6JG8 - chains A and B of the 4 polymer chains in the assembly; structure by X-ray diffraction, 2.10 A resolution.

[Chain A (and B)]
Molecule: AimR transcriptional regulator
Source organism: Bacillus phage SPbeta
Notes: chain B of this document is another copy of the same molecule, construct and numbering; everything in this record applies to it too
Reference sequence: O64094 (AIMR_BPSPB); residue numbers follow UniProt; this construct covers 1-386
Amino-acid sequence (395 residues; row label = number of the first residue in the row; numbering starts at 0):
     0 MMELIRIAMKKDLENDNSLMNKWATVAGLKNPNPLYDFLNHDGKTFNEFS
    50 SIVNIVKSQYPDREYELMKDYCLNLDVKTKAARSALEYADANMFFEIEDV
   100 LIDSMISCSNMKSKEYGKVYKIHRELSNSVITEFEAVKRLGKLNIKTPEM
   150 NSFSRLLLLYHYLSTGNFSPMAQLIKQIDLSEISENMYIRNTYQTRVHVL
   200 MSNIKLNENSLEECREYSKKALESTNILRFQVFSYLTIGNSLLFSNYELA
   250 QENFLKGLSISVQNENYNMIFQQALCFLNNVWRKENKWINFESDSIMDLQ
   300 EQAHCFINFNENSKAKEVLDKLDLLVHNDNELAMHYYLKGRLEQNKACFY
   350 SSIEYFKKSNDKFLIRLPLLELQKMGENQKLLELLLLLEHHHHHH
Disordered / not traced: 0, 387-394 (chain B: 393-394)
Sequence notes: initiating methionine (0); expression tag (387-394)
From the paper describing this entry:
  - self-association interface (contacts with another copy of this molecule); pairs are residue here / residue on that copy: Asn-166/Asn-166, Glu-132, Tyr-161, Asn-166
  - binding site for the 31-nt DNA strand: Lys-29, Asn-30, Asn-32, Lys-43, Thr-44, Asn-46, Lys-77, Thr-78, Lys-79, Arg-82, Asn-109, Lys-145
  - binding site for the 31-nt DNA strand: Lys-29, Asn-30, Asn-32, Lys-43, Thr-44, Asn-46, Lys-77, Thr-78, Lys-79, Arg-82, Asn-109, Lys-145
  - mutagenesis - K29D, N32A (6824.02 +/- 2250.58 nM), K43D, T44D (11-fold), K79D, R82D, N109D, K145D: decreased binding to the 31-nt DNA strand
  - mutagenesis - N30A, N46D, K77D, T78D, K120D: unchanged binding to the 31-nt DNA strand
  - conformationally variable residues (domain motion): Asp-15, Val-129

[Interface between chain A and chain B]
Pairs across the interface (43; chain A residue first):
  Thr-131(A) with Gln-172(B)
  Glu-132(A) with Glu-132(B); Tyr-161(B)
  Phe-133(A) with Val-136(B), hydrophobic; Ser-153(B); Arg-154(B)
  Val-136(A) with Phe-133(B), hydrophobic; Val-136(B), hydrophobic; Lys-137(B)
  Lys-137(A) with Val-136(B); Gly-140(B)
  Gly-140(A) with Lys-137(B); Lys-141(B)
  Lys-141(A) with Gly-140(B); Asn-143(B)
  Asn-143(A) with Lys-141(B)
  Ser-153(A) with Phe-133(B)
  Arg-154(A) with Phe-133(B); Lys-137(B)
  Leu-157(A) with Phe-133(B), hydrophobic
  Tyr-161(A) with Glu-132(B), hydrogen bond
  Asn-166(A) with Asn-166(B)
  Gln-172(A) with Thr-131(B)
  Tyr-349(A) with Asn-377(B), hydrogen bond; Lys-379(B); Leu-380(B), hydrophobic
  Ile-352(A) with Leu-383(B), hydrophobic
  Glu-353(A) with His-389(B); His-391(B), salt bridge
  Tyr-354(A) with His-391(B)
  Lys-356(A) with Leu-386(B)
  Lys-357(A) with His-389(B)
  Glu-376(A) with Asn-377(B), hydrogen bond; Leu-380(B)
  Asn-377(A) with Tyr-349(B), hydrogen bond; Glu-376(B), hydrogen bond
  Lys-379(A) with Tyr-349(B)
  Leu-380(A) with Tyr-349(B), hydrophobic; Glu-376(B); Leu-381(B), hydrophobic
  Leu-383(A) with Leu-384(B), hydrophobic
  Leu-384(A) with Leu-383(B); Leu-384(B), hydrophobic
Also at the interface, not in a pair above, chain A (30 interface residues in all): Leu-139, Leu-173, Gln-176, Leu-386
Also at the interface, not in a pair above, chain B (31 interface residues in all): Leu-139, Leu-157, Leu-173, Gln-176, Ile-352, Lys-356, His-390

[Overview]
30 residues of chain A and 31 residues of chain B are in contact; the contacts include 5 hydrogen bonds and 1
salt bridge. Polar contacts include Glu-353(A)/His-391(B), Tyr-161(A)/Glu-132(B) and Tyr-349(A)/Asn-377(B).
From the paper: a binding site for the 31-nt DNA strand at Lys-29(A), Asn-30(A) and Asn-32(A) among others;
K29D, N32A and K43D of chain A, among others, reduce binding to the 31-nt DNA strand; 13 substitutions were
tested in all.
Both chains are AimR transcriptional regulator (Bacillus phage SPbeta). Entry 6JG8 (Crystal structure of AimR
in complex with DNA) was determined by X-ray diffraction (same publication as 6JG5 and 6JG9).
